PDB entry 6HW6 | X-ray diffraction, 2.70 A resolution | chains K and W of the 28 polymer chains in the assembly

Chain K:
Molecule: Proteasome subunit beta type-5
Organism: Saccharomyces cerevisiae (strain ATCC 204508 / S288c)
Notes: EC 3.4.25.1
UniProt: P30656 (PSB5_YEAST); residues 1-212 here correspond to UniProt positions 76-287 (UniProt number = residue number + 75)
Chain sequence (212 residues; each row starts with the number of its first residue):
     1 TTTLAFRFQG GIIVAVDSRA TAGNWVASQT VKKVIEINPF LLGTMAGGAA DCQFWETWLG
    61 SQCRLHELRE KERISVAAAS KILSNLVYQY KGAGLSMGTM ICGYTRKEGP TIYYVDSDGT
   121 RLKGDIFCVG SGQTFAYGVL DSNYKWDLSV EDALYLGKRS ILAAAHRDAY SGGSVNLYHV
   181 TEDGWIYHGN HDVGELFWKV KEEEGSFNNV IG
Covalently attached groups: compound GT5 linked to Thr-1
Metal / ion sites: Mg2+: Ala-165, Asp-168, Ser-171 (shared with Asp-204(W) of chain W)
Small-molecule neighbours: GT5 (N-[(2S)-1-[[(2S)-1-[[(2S)-1-[4-(aminomethyl)phenyl]-4-methylsulfonyl-butan-2-yl]amino]-3-methoxy-1-oxidanylidene-propan-2-yl]amino]-4-methyl-1-oxidanylidene-pentan-2-yl]-2-methyl-1,3-thiazole-5-carboxamide): Arg-19, Ala-20, Thr-21, Ala-22, Ala-27, Val-31, Lys-32, Lys-33, Met-45, Ala-46, Gly-47, Gly-48, Ala-49, Gln-53, Gly-130, Ser-131, Tyr-170

Chain W:
Molecule: Proteasome subunit beta type-3
Organism: Saccharomyces cerevisiae (strain ATCC 204508 / S288c)
Notes: EC 3.4.25.1
UniProt: P25451 (PSB3_YEAST); residues 0-204 here correspond to UniProt positions 1-205 (UniProt number = residue number + 1)
Chain sequence (205 residues; row label = number of the first residue in the row; numbering starts at 0):
     0 MSDPSSINGG IVVAMTGKDC VAIACDLRLG SQSLGVSNKF EKIFHYGHVF LGITGLATDV
    60 TTLNEMFRYK TNLYKLKEER AIEPETFTQL VSSSLYERRF GPYFVGPVVA GINSKSGKPF
   120 IAGFDLIGCI DEAKDFIVSG TASDQLFGMC ESLYEPNLEP EDLFETISQA LLNAADRDAL
   180 SGWGAVVYII KKDEVVKRYL KMRQD
Disordered / not traced: 0
Metal / ion sites: Mg2+: Asp-204 (shared with Ala-165(K), Asp-168(K), Ser-171(K) of chain K)
Small-molecule neighbours: GT5 (N-[(2S)-1-[[(2S)-1-[[(2S)-1-[4-(aminomethyl)phenyl]-4-methylsulfonyl-butan-2-yl]amino]-3-methoxy-1-oxidanylidene-propan-2-yl]amino]-4-methyl-1-oxidanylidene-pentan-2-yl]-2-methyl-1,3-thiazole-5-carboxamide): Asp-124, Leu-125, Cys-128, Ile-129, Asp-130
Swiss-Prot annotation at these positions:
  - modified residue: Ser-30 (Phosphoserine)
  - cross-link: Lys-69 (Glycyl lysine isopeptide (Lys-Gly) (interchain with G-Cter in ubiquitin))

Interface between chain K and chain W:
Pairs across the interface (46; chain K residue first):
  Arg-19(K) / Asp-204(W)  salt bridge
  Asn-24(K) / Asp-177(W)
  Asn-24(K) / Ala-178(W)  hydrogen bond (backbone-backbone)
  Asn-24(K) / Leu-179(W)
  Trp-25(K) / Gln-144(W)
  Trp-25(K) / Arg-176(W)
  Val-26(K) / Asp-175(W)
  Val-26(K) / Arg-176(W)  hydrogen bond (backbone-side chain)
  Val-26(K) / Asp-177(W)
  Val-26(K) / Ala-178(W)
  Ala-27(K) / Arg-176(W)  hydrogen bond (backbone-side chain)
  Ser-28(K) / Arg-176(W)
  Gln-29(K) / Arg-202(W)
  Phe-135(K) / Leu-33(W)  hydrophobic
  Ala-165(K) / Asp-204(W)
  His-166(K) / Trp-182(W)  hydrogen bond (backbone-side chain)
  His-166(K) / Gln-203(W)  hydrogen bond (side chain-backbone)
  Arg-167(K) / Ser-32(W)
  Arg-167(K) / Leu-33(W)
  Arg-167(K) / Gly-34(W)  hydrogen bond (side chain-backbone)
  Arg-167(K) / Val-35(W)  hydrogen bond (side chain-backbone)
  Arg-167(K) / Trp-182(W)
  Asp-168(K) / Ser-32(W)
  Ala-169(K) / Arg-27(W)
  Ala-169(K) / Ser-32(W)  hydrogen bond (backbone-backbone)
  Ala-169(K) / Ala-178(W)
  Tyr-170(K) / Ser-32(W)
  Tyr-170(K) / Ala-178(W)  hydrophobic
  Ser-171(K) / Asp-204(W)
  Gly-172(K) / Asp-204(W)
  Gly-173(K) / Arg-202(W)  hydrogen bond (backbone-side chain)
  Gly-173(K) / Asp-204(W)  hydrogen bond (backbone-side chain)
  Asp-192(K) / Arg-202(W)  salt bridge
  Val-193(K) / Asp-204(W)
  Gly-194(K) / Arg-202(W)
  Phe-197(K) / Gln-203(W)
  Trp-198(K) / Lys-200(W)
  Trp-198(K) / Met-201(W)
  Trp-198(K) / Gln-203(W)
  Asn-209(K) / Asn-37(W)  hydrogen bond (backbone-side chain)
  Asn-209(K) / Lys-38(W)  hydrogen bond (backbone-side chain)
  Val-210(K) / Asn-37(W)
  Val-210(K) / Gln-203(W)
  Ile-211(K) / Leu-26(W)  hydrophobic
  Ile-211(K) / Lys-38(W)
  Ile-211(K) / Tyr-198(W)  hydrophobic
Other interface residues (no listed pair), chain K (26 interface residues in all): Asn-208

In short:
The interface between chain K and chain W involves 26 residues on one side and 21 on the other; the contacts
include 12 hydrogen bonds and 2 salt bridges. Among the polar pairs are Arg-19(K)/Asp-204(W),
Asp-192(K)/Arg-202(W) and Val-26(K)/Arg-176(W). Chain W binds compound GT5.
Chain K is Proteasome subunit beta type-5 and chain W is Proteasome subunit beta type-3, both from
Saccharomyces cerevisiae (strain ATCC 204508 / S288c); the structure, Yeast 20S proteasome in complex with 20,
was determined by X-ray diffraction together with 6HTB, 6HTC, 6HTD, 6HTP, 6HTR, 6HUB and 30 further entries
from the same study.
